8ICF - chains P and A of the 3 polymer chains in the assembly; structure by X-ray diffraction, 2.90 A resolution.

Chain P:
Molecule: 7-nt DNA strand
Sequence (7 nucleotides; row label = number of the first residue in the row):
     1 TCTAATG
Ion coordination: Na+: DT6 (shared with Thr101(A), Val103(A), Ile106(A) of chain A)

Chain A:
Name: Protein (DNA polymerase beta (e.c.2.7.7.7))
Source organism: Homo sapiens
UniProt: P06746 (DPOB_HUMAN); residues 2-335 here correspond to UniProt positions 1-334 (UniProt number = residue number - 1)
Sequence (335 residues; each row starts with the number of its first residue):
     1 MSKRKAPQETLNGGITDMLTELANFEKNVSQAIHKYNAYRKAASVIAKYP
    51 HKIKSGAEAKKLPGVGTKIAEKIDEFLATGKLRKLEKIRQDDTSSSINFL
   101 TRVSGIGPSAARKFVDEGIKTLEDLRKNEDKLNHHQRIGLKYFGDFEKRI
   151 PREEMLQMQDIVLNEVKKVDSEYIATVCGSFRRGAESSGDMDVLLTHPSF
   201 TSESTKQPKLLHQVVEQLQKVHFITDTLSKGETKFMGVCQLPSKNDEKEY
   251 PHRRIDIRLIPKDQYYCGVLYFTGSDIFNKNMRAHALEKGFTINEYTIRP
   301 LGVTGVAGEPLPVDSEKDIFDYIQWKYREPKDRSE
Disordered / not traced: 1-8
Curated features (UniProtKB/Swiss-Prot):
  - binding site (K(+)): Lys61
  - binding site (Na(+)): Lys61
Ion coordination: Na+ site 1 near Leu62 (its only coordinating residue here); Na+ site 2: Thr101, Val103, Ile106 (shared with DT6(P) of chain P)
Small-molecule neighbours: 2'-deoxyadenosine 5'-triphosphate (DTP): Arg149, Gly179, Ser180, Arg183, Ser188, Gly189, Asp190

How chain P and chain A interact:
Pairs across the interface (16; chain P residue first):
  DA4(P) with Ser109(A), phosphate contact
  DA5(P) with Gly105(A), phosphate contact; Ile106(A), phosphate contact; Gly107(A), hydrogen bond to the phosphate; Pro108(A), phosphate contact; Ser109(A), hydrogen bond to the phosphate; Ala110(A), hydrogen bond to the phosphate
  DT6(P) with Val103(A), phosphate contact; Ser104(A), phosphate contact; Gly105(A), hydrogen bond to the phosphate; Ile106(A), hydrogen bond to the phosphate; Lys234(A), base contact
  DG7(P) with Asp190(A), phosphate contact; Arg254(A), salt bridge to the phosphate; Asp256(A), sugar contact; Arg258(A), phosphate contact
Also at the interface, not in a pair above, chain A (16 interface residues in all): His135, Asp192, Met236

In short:
4 residues of chain P and 16 residues of chain A are in contact; the contacts include 5 hydrogen bonds and 1
salt bridge. Polar pairs include DA5(P)-Gly107(A), DA5(P)-Ser109(A) and DA5(P)-Ala110(A). Bound to chain A:
2'-deoxyadenosine 5'-triphosphate.
Chain P is a 7-nt DNA strand and chain A is Protein (DNA polymerase beta (e.c.2.7.7.7)) (Homo sapiens); the
structure, DNA polymerase beta (pol B) (e.c.2.7.7.7) complexed with seven base pairs of DNA; soaked in the
..., was determined by X-ray diffraction, deposited together with 1ZQA, 1ZQB, 1ZQC, 1ZQD, 1ZQE, 1ZQG and 28
further entries.
